Entry 5T0B (X-ray diffraction, 2.00 A resolution); this record covers chains D and E of the 6 polymer chains in the assembly.

Chain D:
Name: Hemagglutinin HA2 chain
Source organism: H6N1 subtype
UniProt: A0A0J9X267 (A0A0J9X267_9INFA); numbering as in UniProt (aligned over 1-180)
Chain sequence (180 residues; row label = number of the first residue in the row):
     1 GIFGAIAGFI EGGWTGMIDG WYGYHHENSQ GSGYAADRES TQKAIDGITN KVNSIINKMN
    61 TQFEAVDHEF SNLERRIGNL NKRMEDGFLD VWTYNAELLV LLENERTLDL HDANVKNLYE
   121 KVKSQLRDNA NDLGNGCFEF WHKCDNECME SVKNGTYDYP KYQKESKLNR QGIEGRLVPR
Not modelled in the structure: 173-180

Chain E:
Name: Hemagglutinin
Source organism: H6N1 subtype
UniProt: A0A0J9X268 (A0A0J9X268_9INFA); residues -1 to 331 here correspond to UniProt positions 1-333 (UniProt number = residue number + 2)
Chain sequence (333 residues; numbered -1 to 331; the number before each row is that of its first residue; numbers below 1 keep their minus sign (Ala-1 is residue -1)):
    -1 ADPGDKICIG YHANNSTTQV DTLLEKNVTV THSVELLENQ KEKRFCKIMN KAPLDLKDCT
    59 IEGWILGNPK CDLLLGDQSW SYIVERPNAQ NGICYPGVLN ELEELKAFIG SGERVERFEM
   119 FPKSTWAGVD TSRGVTNACP SYTIDSSFYR NLVWIVKTDS ATYPVIKGTY NNTGTQPILY
   179 FWGVHHPLDT TVQDNLYGSG DKYVRMGTES MNFAKSPEIA ARPAVNDQRS RIDYYWSVLR
   239 PGETLNVESN GNLIAPWYAY KFVSTNKKGA VFKSDLPIEN CDATCQTITG VLRTNKTFQN
   299 VSPLWIGECP KYVKSESLRL ATGLRNVPQI ATR
Not modelled in the structure: -1 to 0, 263-264, 328-331
Construct notes: engineered mutation Asp225 (Gly227 in A0A0J9X268)
Disulfides: Cys44-Cys279, Cys57-Cys69, Cys92-Cys137, Cys283-Cys307
Covalent attachments: N-acetylglucosamine (NAG) linked to Asn13, Asn169
What the authors report for this chain:
  - binding site for beta-D-galactopyranose: Asp225, Gln226
  - specificity-determining residues: Asp225
  - mutagenesis - A222K/G225D, G225D: increased binding to human-type receptors
  - mutagenesis - G225D: abolished binding to avian-type receptors
  - mutagenesis - G225D: increased binding to human trachea epithelium
  - mutagenesis - G225D: abolished binding to chicken trachea
  - mutagenesis - G225D: decreased stability
  - mutagenesis - L186P, L186S, Q226L: decreased binding to avian-type receptors

Chain D / chain E interface:
Contacting residue pairs (12):
  Gly47(D) - Leu22(E)
  Asn50(D) - Thr20(E)
  Asn50(D) - Leu21(E)  hydrogen bond (side chain-backbone)
  Asn50(D) - Leu22(E)
  Asn50(D) - Glu23(E)
  Asn50(D) - Lys24(E)
  Lys51(D) - Leu21(E)  hydrogen bond (backbone-backbone)
  Lys51(D) - Leu22(E)
  Ser54(D) - Leu21(E)
  Glu103(D) - Leu21(E)
  Arg106(D) - Leu21(E)
  Leu110(D) - Leu22(E)  hydrophobic
Other interface residues (no listed pair), chain D (9 interface residues in all): Asp46, Ile48

Summary:
9 residues of chain D face 5 of chain E across their interface, with 2 hydrogen bonds. Among the polar pairs
are Asn50(D)-Leu21(E) and Lys51(D)-Leu21(E). The paper reports a binding site for beta-D-galactopyranose at
Asp225(E) and Gln226(E); L186P, L186S and Q226L of chain E reduce binding to avian-type receptors; 5
substitutions were tested in all.
Chain D is Hemagglutinin HA2 chain and chain E is Hemagglutinin, both from H6N1 subtype; the structure,
Crystal structure of H6 hemagglutinin G225D mutant from Taiwan (2013) H6N1 influenza virus in complex with
..., was determined by X-ray diffraction, deposited together with 5T08, 5T0D and 5T0E.
